5VHN - chains D and E of the 8 polymer chains in the assembly; structure by electron microscopy, 7.30 A resolution (low resolution: residue-level contacts below are approximate; hydrogen-bond / salt-bridge calls are withheld).

== Chain D ==
Name: 26S proteasome regulatory subunit 6B
From: Homo sapiens
Reference sequence: P43686 (PRS6B_HUMAN), isoform P43686-2; residues 145-406 here correspond to UniProt positions 114-375 (UniProt number = residue number - 31)
Chain sequence (262 residues; each row starts with the number of its first residue):
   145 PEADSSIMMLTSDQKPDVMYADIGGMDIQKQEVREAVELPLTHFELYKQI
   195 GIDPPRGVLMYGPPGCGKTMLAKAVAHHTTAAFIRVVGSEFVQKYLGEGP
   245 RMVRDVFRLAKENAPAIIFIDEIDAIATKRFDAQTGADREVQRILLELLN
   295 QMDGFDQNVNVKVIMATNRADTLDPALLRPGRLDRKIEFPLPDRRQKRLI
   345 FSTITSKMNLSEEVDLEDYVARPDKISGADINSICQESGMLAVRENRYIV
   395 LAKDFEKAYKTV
Disordered / not traced: 145-169

== Chain E ==
Name: 26S proteasome regulatory subunit 10B
From: Homo sapiens
Reference sequence: P62333 (PRS10_HUMAN); residue numbers follow UniProt; this construct covers 115-389
Chain sequence (275 residues; each row starts with the number of its first residue):
   115 VDPLVYNMSHEDPGNVSYSEIGGLSEQIRELREVIELPLTNPELFQRVGI
   165 IPPKGCLLYGPPGTGKTLLARAVASQLDCNFLKVVSSSIVDKYIGESARL
   215 IREMFNYARDHQPCIIFMDEIDAIGGRRFSEGTSADREIQRTLMELLNQM
   265 DGFDTLHRVKMIMATNRPDTLDPALLRPGRLDRKIHIDLPNEQARLDILK
   315 IHAGPITKHGEIDYEAIVKLSDGFNGADLRNVCTEAGMFAIRADHDFVVQ
   365 EDFMKAVRKVADSKKLESKLDYKPV
Disordered / not traced: 140-167, 384-389

== Interface between chain D and chain E ==
Contacting residue pairs - 4 pairs, chain D then chain E:
  Leu385(D) - Arg251(E)
  Val387(D) - Asn262(E)
  Arg388(D) - Met258(E)
  Arg388(D) - Leu261(E)
Interface residues without a listed pair, chain D (4 interface residues in all): Lys401

== Summary ==
Chain D and chain E each contribute 4 residues to their interface.
Here chain D is 26S proteasome regulatory subunit 6B and chain E is 26S proteasome regulatory subunit 10B,
both from Homo sapiens. Entry 5VHN (Conformational Landscape of the p28-Bound Human Proteasome Regulatory
Particle) was determined by electron microscopy, deposited together with 5VGZ, 5VHF, 5VHH, 5VHI, 5VHJ, 5VHM
and 5 further entries.
